PDB entry 2WWA | electron microscopy, 8.90 A resolution (very low resolution: no residue pairs are listed; an interface is given only as per-side residue counts) | chains F and I of the 15 polymer chains in the assembly

# Chain F
Molecule: 25S RRNA
Source organism: Saccharomyces cerevisiae
Sequence (25 nucleotides; row label = number of the first residue in the row):
  1654 CCACGUCAACAGCAGUUGGACGUGG

# Chain I
Name: 60S ribosomal protein L17-A
Source organism: Saccharomyces cerevisiae
Reference sequence: P05740 (RL17A_YEAST); numbering as in UniProt (aligned over 1-184)
Amino-acid sequence (184 residues; each row starts with the number of its first residue):
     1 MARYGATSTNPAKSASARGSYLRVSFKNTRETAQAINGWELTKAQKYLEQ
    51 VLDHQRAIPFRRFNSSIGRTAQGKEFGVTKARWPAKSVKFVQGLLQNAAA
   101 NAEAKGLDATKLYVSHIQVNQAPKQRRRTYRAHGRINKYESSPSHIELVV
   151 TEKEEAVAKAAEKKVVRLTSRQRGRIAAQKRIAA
Disordered / not traced: 154-184

# How chain F and chain I interact
At this resolution (9 A) residue pairs are not listed: 7 residues of chain F and 8 of chain I lie at the interface.

# Overview
7 residues of chain F face 8 of chain I across their interface.
Chain F is 25S RRNA and chain I is 60S ribosomal protein L17-A, both from Saccharomyces cerevisiae; the
structure, Cryo-EM structure of idle yeast Ssh1 complex bound to the yeast 80S ribosome, was determined by
electron microscopy (same publication as 2WW9 and 2WWB).
